3V0S - chain A; structure by X-ray diffraction, 1.77 A resolution.

== Chain A ==
Molecule: Perakine reductase
From: Rauvolfia serpentina
Notes: EC 1.1.1.-
UniProtKB: Q3L181 (Q3L181_RAUSE); residues 1-337 here = UniProt positions 1-337
Chain sequence (337 residues; row label = number of the first residue in the row):
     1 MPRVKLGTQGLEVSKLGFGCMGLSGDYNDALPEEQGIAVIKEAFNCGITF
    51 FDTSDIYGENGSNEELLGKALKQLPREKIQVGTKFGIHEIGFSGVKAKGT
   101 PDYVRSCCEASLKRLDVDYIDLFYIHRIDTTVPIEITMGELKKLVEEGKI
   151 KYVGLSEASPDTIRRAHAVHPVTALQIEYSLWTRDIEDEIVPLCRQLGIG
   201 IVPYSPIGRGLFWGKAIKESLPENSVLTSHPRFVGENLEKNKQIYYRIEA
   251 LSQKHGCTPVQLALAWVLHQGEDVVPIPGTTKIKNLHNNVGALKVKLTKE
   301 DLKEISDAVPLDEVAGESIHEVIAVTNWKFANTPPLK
Unresolved in the structure: 25-31, 220-244, 311-327, 337
Construct notes: engineered mutation Trp-213 (Ala in Q3L181)
Modified residues: Lys-78, Lys-143, Lys-151 (n-methyl-lysine; MLZ); Lys-98, Lys-296 (n-trimethyllysine; M3L); Lys-142 (n-dimethyl-lysine; MLY)
UniProt features mapped onto this chain:
  - active site: Tyr-57 (Proton donor)
  - binding site (substrate): His-126
  - binding site (NADP(+)): Ser-205 to Phe-212, Gly-214
  - mutagenesis: Asp-52 (D52A: 99% loss of activity), Tyr-57 (Y57A: 99% loss of activity), Lys-84 (K84A: Total loss of activity), His-126 (H126A: 98% loss of activity)
Small-molecule neighbours: 2'-monophosphoadenosine-5'-diphosphate (ATR): Met-21, Tyr-204, Ser-205, Pro-206, Ile-207, Gly-208, Arg-209, Leu-211, Val-260, Ile-277, Pro-278, Gly-279, Thr-280, Thr-281, Lys-282, Asn-285, Asn-288, Asn-289
Reported in the primary citation:
  - catalytic residues: Asp-52, Tyr-57, Lys-84, His-126
  - conformationally variable residues (loop rearrangement, order/disorder transition): Ser-205 to Glu-219, Leu-311 to Asn-327
  - binding site for 2'-monophosphoadenosine-5'-diphosphate: Ser-205 to Gly-208, Ile-277 to Lys-282, Asn-289
  - binding site for 2'-monophosphoadenosine-5'-diphosphate: Tyr-204 (by similarity / conservation)

== In short ==
Bound to chain A: 2'-monophosphoadenosine-5'-diphosphate. From UniProt: active-site residue Tyr-57,
substrate-binding residue His-126, 9 NADP+-binding residues and 4 mutagenesis sites. From the paper: catalytic
residues Asp-52, Tyr-57 and Lys-84 among others; a binding site for 2'-monophosphoadenosine-5'-diphosphate at
Ser-205, Ile-277 and Asn-289 among others.
Chain A is Perakine reductase (Rauvolfia serpentina); the structure, Crystal Structure of Perakine Reductase,
Founder Member of a Novel AKR Subfamily with Unique Conformational Changes ..., was determined by X-ray
diffraction, deposited together with 3UYI, 3V0T and 3V0U.
